Entry 8CX4 (X-ray diffraction, 2.20 A resolution); this record covers chains A and D of the 5 polymer chains in the assembly.

Chain A:
Protein: MHC class I antigen
From: Homo sapiens
UniProtKB: A3F718 (A3F718_HUMAN); residues 1-278 here correspond to UniProt positions 11-288 (UniProt number = residue number + 10)
Chain sequence (279 residues; each row starts with the number of its first residue; numbering starts at 0):
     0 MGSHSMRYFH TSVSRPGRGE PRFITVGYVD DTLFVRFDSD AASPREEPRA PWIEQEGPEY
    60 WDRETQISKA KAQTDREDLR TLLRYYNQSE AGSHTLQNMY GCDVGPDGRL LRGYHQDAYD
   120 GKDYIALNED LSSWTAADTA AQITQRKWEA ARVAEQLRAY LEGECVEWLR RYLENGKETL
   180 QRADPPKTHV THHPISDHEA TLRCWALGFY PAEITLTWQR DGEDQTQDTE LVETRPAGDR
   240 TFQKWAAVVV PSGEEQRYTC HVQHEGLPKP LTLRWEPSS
Not modelled in the structure: 0, 277-278
Disulfides: Cys101-Cys164, Cys203-Cys259
Construct notes: initiating methionine (0); engineered mutation Ser67 (Cys77 in A3F718)
Reported in the primary citation:
  - mutagenesis - H114Y: unchanged stability
  - mutagenesis - D116H: unchanged signaling with YEIH

Chain D:
Protein: AS8.4a
From: Homo sapiens
Chain sequence (210 residues; each row starts with the number of its first residue):
     2 KQEVTQIPAA LSVPEGENLV LNCSFTDSAI YNLQWFRQDP GKGLTSLLLI QSSQREQTSG
    62 RLNASLDKSS GRSTLYIAAS QPGDSATYLC AVNSPGSGAG SYQLTFGKGT KLSVIPNIQN
   122 PDPAVYQLRD SKSSDKSVCL FTDFDSQTNV SQSKDSDVYI TDKCVLDMRS MDFKSNSAVA
   182 WSNKSDFACA NAFNNSIIPE DTFFPSPESS
Not modelled in the structure: 208-211
Disulfides: Cys24-Cys91, Cys140-Cys190

Interface between chain A and chain D:
Contacting residue pairs (14):
  Arg62(A) - Ala30(D)
  Lys68(A) - Ala100(D)
  Ala69(A) - Gly101(D)
  Gln72(A) - Ala100(D)
  Arg151(A) - Gln52(D)
  Glu154(A) - Gln55(D)
  Gln155(A) - Gln52(D)
  Gln155(A) - Ser53(D)  hydrogen bond (side chain-backbone)
  Gln155(A) - Ser54(D)  hydrogen bond (side chain-backbone)
  Ala158(A) - Ser54(D)
  Ala158(A) - Gln55(D)
  Tyr159(A) - Ser54(D)
  Glu163(A) - Ser54(D)  hydrogen bond
  Glu163(A) - Lys69(D)  salt bridge
Interface residues without a listed pair, chain D (9 interface residues in all): Tyr32
Interface features reported in the paper:
  - interface residues, chain A: Lys68(A)
  - interface residues, chain D: Ser53(D), Ser54(D)

In short:
10 residues of chain A face 9 of chain D across their interface; the contacts include 3 hydrogen bonds and 1
salt bridge. Polar pairs include Glu163(A)-Lys69(D), Gln155(A)-Ser53(D) and Gln155(A)-Ser54(D). The paper
reports that H114Y of chain A leaves stability unchanged; interface residues Lys68(A) and Ser53(D) among
others.
Chain A is MHC class I antigen and chain D is AS8.4a, both from Homo sapiens; the structure, TCR-antigen
complex AS8.4-YEIH-HLA*B27, was determined by X-ray diffraction, deposited together with 7N2N, 7N2O, 7N2P,
7N2Q, 7N2R and 7N2S.
